PDB entry 6XJD | electron microscopy, 6.80 A resolution (low resolution: residue-level contacts below are approximate; hydrogen-bond / salt-bridge calls are withheld) | chains A and I of the 12 polymer chains in the assembly

# Chain A
Protein: Histone H3.2
Source organism: Homo sapiens
Reference sequence: Q71DI3 (H32_HUMAN); residues 1-135 here correspond to UniProt positions 2-136 (UniProt number = residue number + 1)
Sequence (135 residues; each row starts with the number of its first residue):
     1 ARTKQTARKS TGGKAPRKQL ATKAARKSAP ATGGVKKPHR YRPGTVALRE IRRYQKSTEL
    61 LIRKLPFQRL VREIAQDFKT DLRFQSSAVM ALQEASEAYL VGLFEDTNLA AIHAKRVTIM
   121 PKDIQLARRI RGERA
Disordered / not traced: 1-36, 135
Sequence notes: conflict Ala110 (Cys111 in Q71DI3)
Swiss-Prot annotation at these positions:
  - modified residue: Arg2 (Asymmetric dimethylarginine), Thr3 (Phosphothreonine), Lys4 (Allysine), Gln5 (5-glutamyl dopamine), Thr6 (Phosphothreonine), Arg8 (Citrulline), Lys9 (N6,N6,N6-trimethyllysine), Ser10 (ADP-ribosylserine), Thr11 (Phosphothreonine), Lys14 (N6-(2-hydroxyisobutyryl)lysine), Arg17 (Asymmetric dimethylarginine), Lys18 (N6-(2-hydroxyisobutyryl)lysine), Lys23 (N6-(2-hydroxyisobutyryl)lysine), Arg26 (Citrulline), Lys27 (N6,N6,N6-trimethyllysine), Ser28 (ADP-ribosylserine), Lys36 (N6,N6,N6-trimethyllysine), Lys37 (N6-methyllysine), Tyr41 (Phosphotyrosine), Lys56 (N6,N6,N6-trimethyllysine) and 8 more in UniProt
  - lipidation: Lys18 (N6-decanoyllysine)

# Chain I
Molecule: 147-nt DNA strand
Sequence (147 nucleotides; row label = number of the first residue in the row; numbering starts at 0):
     0 CTGGAGAATC CCGGTGCCGA GGCCGCTCAA TTGGTCGTAG ACAGCTCTAG CACCGCTTAA
    60 ACGCACGTAC GCGCTGTCCC CCGCGTTTTA ACCGCCAAGG GGATTACTCC CTAGTCTCCA
   120 GGCACGTGTC AGATATATAC ATCCTGT
Disordered / not traced: 0, 146

# Interface between chain A and chain I
Residue-residue contacts - 16 pairs, chain A then chain I:
  Arg40(A) - DC143(I)
  Tyr41(A) - DC143(I)
  Arg42(A) - DA68(I)
  Arg42(A) - DC143(I)
  Arg63(A) - DA59(I)
  Arg72(A) - DC50(I)
  Leu82(A) - DC50(I)
  Arg83(A) - DG49(I)
  Arg83(A) - DC50(I)
  Phe84(A) - DG49(I)
  Phe84(A) - DC50(I)
  Gln85(A) - DG49(I)
  Ser86(A) - DG49(I)
  Arg116(A) - DG70(I)
  Val117(A) - DG70(I)
  Thr118(A) - DG70(I)
Interface residues without a listed pair, chain A (15 interface residues in all): Thr45, Lys115
Interface residues without a listed pair, chain I (8 interface residues in all): DA64, DC69

# Overview
Chain A and chain I form an interface of 15 and 8 residues respectively.
Here chain A is Histone H3.2 (Homo sapiens) and chain I is a 147-nt DNA strand. Entry 6XJD (Two mouse cGAS
catalytic domain binding to human assembled nucleosome) was determined by electron microscopy (same
publication as 6X59 and 6X5A).
